PDB entry 2V67 | X-ray diffraction, 2.00 A resolution | chains G and J of the 16 polymer chains in the assembly

Chain G:
Molecule: Ribulose bisphosphate carboxylase large chain
Organism: Chlamydomonas reinhardtii
Notes: EC 4.1.1.39
UniProtKB: P00877 (RBL_CHLRE); residue numbers follow UniProt; this construct covers 1-475
Amino-acid sequence (475 residues; each row starts with the number of its first residue):
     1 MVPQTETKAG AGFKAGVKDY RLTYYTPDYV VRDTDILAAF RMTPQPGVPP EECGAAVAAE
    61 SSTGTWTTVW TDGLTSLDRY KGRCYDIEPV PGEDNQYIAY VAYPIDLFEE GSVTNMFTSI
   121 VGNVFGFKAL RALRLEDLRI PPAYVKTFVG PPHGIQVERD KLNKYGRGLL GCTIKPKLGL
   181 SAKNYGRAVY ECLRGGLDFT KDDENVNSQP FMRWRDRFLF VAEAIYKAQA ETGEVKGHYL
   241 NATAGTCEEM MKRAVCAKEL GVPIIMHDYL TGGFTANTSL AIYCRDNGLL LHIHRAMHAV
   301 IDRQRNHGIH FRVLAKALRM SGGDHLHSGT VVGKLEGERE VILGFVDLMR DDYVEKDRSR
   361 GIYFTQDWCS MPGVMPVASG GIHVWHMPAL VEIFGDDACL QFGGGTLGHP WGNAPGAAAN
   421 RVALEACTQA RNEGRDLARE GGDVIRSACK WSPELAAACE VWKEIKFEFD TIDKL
Not modelled in the structure: 1-6
Differences from the reference sequence: conflict Pro46 (Leu in P00877); engineered mutation Ile342 (Thr in P00877)
Modified residues: Pro104, Pro151 (4-hydroxyproline; HYP); Lys201 (lysine nz-carboxylic acid; KCX); Cys256, Cys369 (s-methylcysteine; SMC)
Disulfide bonds: Cys449-Cys459
Metal / ion sites: Mg2+: Lys201, Asp203, Glu204 (together with 2-carboxyarabinitol-1,5-diphosphate)
Small-molecule neighbours:
  - 2-carboxyarabinitol-1,5-diphosphate (CAP), molecule 1: Glu60, Thr65, Trp66, Asn123
  - 2-carboxyarabinitol-1,5-diphosphate (CAP), molecule 2: Thr173, Lys175, Lys177, Lys201, Asp203, Glu204, His294, Arg295, His298, His327, Lys334, Leu335, Ser379, Gly380, Gly381, Gln401, Phe402, Gly403, Gly404

Chain J:
Molecule: Ribulose bisphosphate carboxylase small chain 1
Organism: Chlamydomonas reinhardtii
Notes: EC 4.1.1.39
UniProtKB: P00873 (RBS1_CHLRE); residues 1-140 here correspond to UniProt positions 46-185 (UniProt number = residue number + 45)
Amino-acid sequence (140 residues; numbered 1 to 140; the number before each row is that of its first residue):
     1 MMVWTPVNNK MFETFSYLPP LTDEQIAAQV DYIVANGWIP CLEFAEADKA YVSNESAIRF
    61 GSVSCLYYDN RYWTMWKLPM FGCRDPMQVL REIVACTKAF PDAYVRLVAF DNQKQVQIMG
   121 FLVQRPKTAR DFQPANKRSV
Modified residues: Met1 (n-methyl methionine; MME)

How chain G and chain J interact:
Residue-residue contacts (24; chain G residue first):
  Thr7(G) with Arg84(J); Asp85(J)
  Lys8(G) with Arg84(J)
  Ala9(G) with Gly82(J)
  Gly10(G) with Gly82(J), hydrogen bond (backbone-backbone); Arg84(J)
  Ala11(G) with Phe81(J); Gly82(J)
  Gly12(G) with Phe81(J)
  Phe13(G) with Leu78(J), hydrophobic
  Trp70(G) with Met75(J), hydrophobic; Leu78(J), hydrophobic; Pro79(J); Phe81(J)
  Gly73(G) with Ile39(J); Phe81(J); Asn112(J)
  Leu74(G) with Phe81(J); Asn112(J); Gln115(J)
  Thr75(G) with Asn112(J), hydrogen bond (backbone-side chain); Gln115(J), hydrogen bond
  Ser76(G) with Asn112(J); Gln113(J)
Interface residues without a listed pair, chain G (13 interface residues in all): Arg79
Interface residues without a listed pair, chain J (12 interface residues in all): Phe110

In short:
13 residues of chain G face 12 of chain J across their interface, with 3 hydrogen bonds. Polar contacts
include Thr75(G)-Asn112(J), Thr75(G)-Gln115(J) and Gly10(G)-Gly82(J). Chain G binds
2-carboxyarabinitol-1,5-diphosphate. The Mg2+ site is built by Lys201(G), Asp203(G) and Glu204(G).
Chain G is Ribulose bisphosphate carboxylase large chain and chain J is Ribulose bisphosphate carboxylase
small chain 1, both from Chlamydomonas reinhardtii; the structure, Crystal structure of Chlamydomonas
reinhardtii Rubisco with a large- subunit supressor mutation T342I, was determined by X-ray diffraction (same
publication as 2V68, 2V63, 2V69 and 2V6A).
